3MFW - chain A; structure by X-ray diffraction, 1.47 A resolution.

Chain A:
Molecule: Arginase-1
Source organism: Homo sapiens
Notes: EC 3.5.3.1
UniProtKB: P05089 (ARGI1_HUMAN); numbering as in UniProt (aligned over 1-322)
Amino-acid sequence (322 residues; each row starts with the number of its first residue):
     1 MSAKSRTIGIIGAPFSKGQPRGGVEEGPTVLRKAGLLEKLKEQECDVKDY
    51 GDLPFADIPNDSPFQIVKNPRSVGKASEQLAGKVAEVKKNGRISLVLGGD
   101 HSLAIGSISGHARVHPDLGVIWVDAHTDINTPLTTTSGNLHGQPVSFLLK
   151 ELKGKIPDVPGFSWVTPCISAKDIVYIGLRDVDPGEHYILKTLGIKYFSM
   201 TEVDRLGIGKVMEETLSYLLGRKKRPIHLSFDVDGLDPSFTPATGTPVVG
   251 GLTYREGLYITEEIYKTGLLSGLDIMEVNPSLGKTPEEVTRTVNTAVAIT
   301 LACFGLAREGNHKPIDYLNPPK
Unresolved in the structure: 1-4, 320-322
Swiss-Prot annotation at these positions:
  - binding site (Mn(2+)): His101, Asp124, His126, Asp128, Asp232, Asp234
  - binding site (substrate): His126 to Asn130, Ser137 to Asn139, Asp183, Thr246, Glu277
  - modified residue: Lys17 (N6-succinyllysine), Ser62 (Phosphoserine), Ser72 (Phosphoserine), Lys75 (N6-succinyllysine), Ser163 (Phosphoserine), Ser217 (Phosphoserine)
  - natural variant: Ile11 (I11T: In ARGIN), Gly27 (G27D: In ARGIN), Gly74 (G74V: In ARGIN), Ala125 (A125V: In ARGIN), Thr134 (T134I: In ARGIN), Gly138 (G138V: In ARGIN), Arg180 (R180T: In ARGIN), Gly235 (G235R: In ARGIN), Arg308 (R308Q: In ARGIN)
Ion coordination: Mn2+ site 1: His101, Asp124, Asp128, Asp232 (together with sulfate ion); Mn2+ site 2: Asp124, His126, Asp232, Asp234 (together with sulfate ion)
Small-molecule neighbours: 2-amino-L-histidine (B3U): His126, Asp128, Asn130, Thr135, Ser137, Asn139, His141, Gly142, Asp183, Glu186, Asp234, Thr246
What the authors report for this chain:
  - binding site for 2-amino-L-histidine: Asn130, Ser137, Asp183

In short:
Ligands of chain A: 2-amino-L-histidine. The Mn2+ site 1 is built by His101, Asp124, Asp128 and Asp232.
Asp124, His126, Asp232 and Asp234 form the Mn2+ site 2. UniProt lists 6 Mn2+-binding residues and 11
substrate-binding residues. The paper reports a binding site for 2-amino-L-histidine at Asn130, Ser137 and
Asp183.
Chain A is Arginase-1 (Homo sapiens); the structure, Crystal structure of human arginase I in complex with
L-2-aminohistidine and sulphate, was determined by X-ray diffraction, deposited together with 3MFV.
